3RGI - chain A; structure by X-ray diffraction, 1.51 A resolution.

# Chain A
Molecule: DisD protein
Organism: Sorangium cellulosum
Notes: EC 2.3.1.39; fragment: transferase domain
Reference sequence: Q4U443 (Q4U443_SORCE); numbering as in UniProt (aligned over 1-286)
Amino-acid sequence (286 residues; numbered 1 to 286; the number before each row is that of its first residue):
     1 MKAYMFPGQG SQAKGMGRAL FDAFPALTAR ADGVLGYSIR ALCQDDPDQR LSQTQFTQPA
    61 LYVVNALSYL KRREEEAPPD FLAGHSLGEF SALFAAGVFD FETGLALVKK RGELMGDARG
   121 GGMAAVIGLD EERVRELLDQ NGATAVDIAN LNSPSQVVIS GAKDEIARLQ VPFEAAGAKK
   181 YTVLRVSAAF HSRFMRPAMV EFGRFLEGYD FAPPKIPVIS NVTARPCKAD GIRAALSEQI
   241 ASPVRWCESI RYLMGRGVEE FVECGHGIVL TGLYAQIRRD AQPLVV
Not modelled in the structure: 283-286
What the authors report for this chain:
  - catalytic residues: Ser86, His191, Gln239
  - contacts within the chain: Gln9-Thr54 (hydrogen bond), Ser86-His191, His191-Gln239 (hydrogen bond)
  - specificity-determining residues: Gln9, Phe190 (proposed by the authors, not directly observed)
  - mutagenesis - S86C (200-fold): decreased catalytic activity

# Overview
From the paper: catalytic residues Ser86, His191 and Gln239; S86C reduces catalytic activity.
Chain A is DisD protein (Sorangium cellulosum); the structure, Trans-acting transferase from Disorazole
synthase, was determined by X-ray diffraction, deposited together with 3SBM.
